PDB entry 1T5I | X-ray diffraction, 1.90 A resolution | chain A

# Chain A
Name: C_terminal domain of a probable ATP-dependent RNA helicase
Source organism: Homo sapiens
Notes: fragment: C-terminal domain (residues 259-428)
UniProtKB: Q13838 (UAP56_HUMAN); residues 259-428 here = UniProt positions 259-428
Chain sequence (172 residues; row label = number of the first residue in the row):
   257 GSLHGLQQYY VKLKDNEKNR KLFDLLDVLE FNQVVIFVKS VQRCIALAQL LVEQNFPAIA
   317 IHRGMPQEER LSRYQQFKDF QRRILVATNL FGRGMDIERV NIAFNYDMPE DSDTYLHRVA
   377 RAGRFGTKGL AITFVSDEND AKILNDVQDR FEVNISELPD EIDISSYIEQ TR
Not modelled in the structure: 257-260, 416-424
Differences from the reference sequence: cloning artifact (257-258)
Swiss-Prot annotation at these positions:
  - mutagenesis: Asp283 (D283R: Abolishes interaction with SARNP; when associated with 2-A--T-258 del)

# In short
Curated annotation (UniProt) lists one mutagenesis site.
Chain A is C_terminal domain of a probable ATP-dependent RNA helicase (Homo sapiens); the structure, Crystal
structure of the C-terminal domain of UAP56, was determined by X-ray diffraction together with 1T6N from the
same study.
